Entry 5A72 (X-ray diffraction, 2.60 A resolution); this record covers chains B and C of the 4 polymer chains in the assembly.

# Chain B
Protein: DNA endonuclease I-cvui
Source organism: Chlorella vulgaris
Notes: EC 3.1.-.-
Reference sequence: P56347 (DNE1_CHLVU); residues 3-162 here correspond to UniProt positions 2-161 (UniProt number = residue number - 1)
Chain sequence (172 residues; numbered 2 to 173; the number before each row is that of its first residue):
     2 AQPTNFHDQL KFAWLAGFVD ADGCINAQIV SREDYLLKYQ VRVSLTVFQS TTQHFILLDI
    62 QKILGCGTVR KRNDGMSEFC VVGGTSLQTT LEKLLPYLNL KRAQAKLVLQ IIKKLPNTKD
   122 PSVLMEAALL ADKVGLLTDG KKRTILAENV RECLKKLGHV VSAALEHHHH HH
Unresolved in the structure: 2-5, 164-173
Sequence notes: expression tag (2, 163-173); conflict Gln54 (Arg53 in P56347), Asn100 (Gln99 in P56347)
Metal / ion sites: Ca2+ site 1: Ala22 (shared with 1 residue of chain A; DC514(C) of chain C; 1 residue of chain D); Ca2+ site 2: Asp23 (shared with 1 residue of chain A; DG515(C) of chain C; 1 residue of chain D)
Reported in the primary citation:
  - binding site for the 24-nt DNA strand (chain C): Gln29, Arg43
  - binding site for the 24-nt DNA strand: Arg33, Arg73
  - specificity-determining residues: Arg33
  - Ca2+ coordination: Asp23
  - catalytic residues: Arg73, Lys102 (proposed by the authors, not directly observed)

# Chain C
Molecule: 24-nt DNA strand
Sequence (24 nucleotides; row label = number of the first residue in the row):
   501 TCAGAACGTC GTACGACGTT CTGA
Metal / ion sites: Ca2+ site 1: DC514 (shared with 1 residue of chain A; Ala22(B) of chain B; 1 residue of chain D); Ca2+ site 2: DG515 (shared with 1 residue of chain A; Asp23(B) of chain B; 1 residue of chain D)

# Interface between chain B and chain C
Contacting residue pairs - 30 pairs, chain B then chain C:
  Asp23(B) - DG515(C)  phosphate contact
  Arg33(B) - DA503(C)  hydrogen bond to the base
  Arg33(B) - DG504(C)  hydrogen bond to the base
  Asp35(B) - DT501(C)  phosphate contact
  Asp35(B) - DC502(C)  hydrogen bond to the base
  Tyr36(B) - DC502(C)  sugar contact
  Tyr36(B) - DA503(C)  hydrogen bond to the phosphate
  Leu37(B) - DC502(C)  hydrogen bond to the phosphate
  Gln41(B) - DA503(C)  sugar contact
  Gln41(B) - DG504(C)  hydrogen bond to the phosphate
  Arg43(B) - DA505(C)  base contact
  Arg43(B) - DA506(C)  base contact
  Thr69(B) - DA505(C)  phosphate contact
  Thr69(B) - DA506(C)  phosphate contact
  Arg71(B) - DC507(C)  base contact
  Arg71(B) - DG508(C)  hydrogen bond to the base
  Arg73(B) - DT509(C)  hydrogen bond to the base
  Arg73(B) - DC510(C)  base contact
  Asn74(B) - DG508(C)  sugar contact
  Asn74(B) - DT509(C)  hydrogen bond to the phosphate
  Asp75(B) - DT509(C)  base contact
  Val83(B) - DG504(C)  phosphate contact
  Val83(B) - DA505(C)  phosphate contact
  Gly84(B) - DG504(C)  phosphate contact
  Lys120(B) - DC502(C)  salt bridge to the phosphate
  Asp140(B) - DA513(C)  sugar contact
  Lys142(B) - DT512(C)  salt bridge to the phosphate
  Lys143(B) - DG508(C)  base contact
  Lys143(B) - DT509(C)  hydrogen bond to the base
  Lys143(B) - DC510(C)  sugar contact
Interface residues without a listed pair, chain B (21 interface residues in all): Lys72, Glu79, Gly85
Interface residues without a listed pair, chain C (14 interface residues in all): DG511

# Summary
Chain B and chain C form an interface of 21 and 14 residues respectively; the contacts include 10 hydrogen
bonds and 2 salt bridges. Polar pairs include Arg33(B)-DA503(C), Arg33(B)-DG504(C) and Asp35(B)-DC502(C). The
paper reports catalytic residues Arg73(B) and Lys102(B); a binding site for the 24-nt DNA strand (chain C) at
Gln29(B) and Arg43(B).
Here chain B is DNA endonuclease I-cvui (Chlorella vulgaris) and chain C is a 24-nt DNA strand. Entry 5A72
(Crystal structure of the homing endonuclease I-CvuI in complex with its target (Sro1.3) in the presence ...)
was determined by X-ray diffraction (same publication as 5A74, 5A77 and 5A78).
